Entry 2YU9 (X-ray diffraction, 3.40 A resolution); this record covers chains T and B of the 13 polymer chains in the assembly.

== Chain T ==
Molecule: 28-MER DNA template strand
Sequence (28 nucleotides; each row starts with the number of its first residue):
     1 CTACCGATAA GCAGACGATC CTCTCGAT

== Chain B ==
Name: DNA-directed RNA polymerase II 140 kDa polypeptide
From: Saccharomyces cerevisiae
Notes: EC 2.7.7.6
UniProt: P08518 (RPB2_YEAST); residue numbers follow UniProt; this construct covers 1-1224
Sequence (1224 residues; row label = number of the first residue in the row):
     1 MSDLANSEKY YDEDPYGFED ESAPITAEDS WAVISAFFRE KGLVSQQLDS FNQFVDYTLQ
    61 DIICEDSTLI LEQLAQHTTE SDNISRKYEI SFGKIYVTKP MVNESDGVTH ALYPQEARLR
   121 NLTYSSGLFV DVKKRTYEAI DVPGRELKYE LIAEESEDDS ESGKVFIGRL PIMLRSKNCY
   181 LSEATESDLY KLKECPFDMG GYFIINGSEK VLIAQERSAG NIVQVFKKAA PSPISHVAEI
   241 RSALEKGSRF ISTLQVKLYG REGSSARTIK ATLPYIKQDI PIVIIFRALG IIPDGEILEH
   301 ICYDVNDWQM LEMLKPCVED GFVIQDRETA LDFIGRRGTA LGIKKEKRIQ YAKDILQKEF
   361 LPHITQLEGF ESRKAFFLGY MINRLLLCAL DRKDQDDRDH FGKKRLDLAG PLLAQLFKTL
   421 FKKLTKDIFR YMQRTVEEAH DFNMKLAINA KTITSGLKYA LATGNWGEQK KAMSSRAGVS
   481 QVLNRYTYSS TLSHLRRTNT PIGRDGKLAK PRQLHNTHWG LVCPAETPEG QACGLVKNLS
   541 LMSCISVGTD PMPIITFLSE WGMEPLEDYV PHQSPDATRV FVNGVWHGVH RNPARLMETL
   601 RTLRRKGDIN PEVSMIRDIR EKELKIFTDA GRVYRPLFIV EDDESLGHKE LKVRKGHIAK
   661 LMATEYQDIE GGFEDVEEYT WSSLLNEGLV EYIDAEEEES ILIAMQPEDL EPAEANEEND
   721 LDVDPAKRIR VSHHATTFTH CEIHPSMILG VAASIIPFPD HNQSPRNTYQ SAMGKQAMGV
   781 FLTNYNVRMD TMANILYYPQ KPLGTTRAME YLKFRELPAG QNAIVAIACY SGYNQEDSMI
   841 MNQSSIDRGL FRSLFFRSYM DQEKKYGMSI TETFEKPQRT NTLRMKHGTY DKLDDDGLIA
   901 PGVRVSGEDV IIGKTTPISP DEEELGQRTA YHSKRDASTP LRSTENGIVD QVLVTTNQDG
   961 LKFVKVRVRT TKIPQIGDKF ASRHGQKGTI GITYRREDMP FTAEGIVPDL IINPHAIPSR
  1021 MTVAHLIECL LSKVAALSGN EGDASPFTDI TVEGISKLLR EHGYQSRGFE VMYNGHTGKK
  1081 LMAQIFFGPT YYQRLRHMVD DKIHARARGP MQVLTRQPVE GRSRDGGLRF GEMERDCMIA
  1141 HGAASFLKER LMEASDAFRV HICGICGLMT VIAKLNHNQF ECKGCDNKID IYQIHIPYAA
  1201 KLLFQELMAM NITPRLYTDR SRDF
Not modelled in the structure: 1-19, 71-88, 142-163, 438-445, 503-508, 669-677, 714-721, 920-932
Bound ions: Zn2+: Cys1163, Cys1166, Cys1182, Cys1185
Ligand contacts: UTP: Arg766, Tyr769, Glu836, Asp837, Lys987, Ser1019, Arg1020

== How chain T and chain B interact ==
Residue-residue contacts (15):
  DT19(T) with Met1133(B), sugar contact
  DC20(T) with Arg1129(B), salt bridge to the phosphate; Gly1131(B), phosphate contact
  DC21(T) with Leu1128(B), phosphate contact; Arg1129(B), hydrogen bond to the phosphate
  DT22(T) with Gly1121(B), phosphate contact; Arg1122(B), hydrogen bond to the phosphate
  DC23(T) with Arg1122(B), salt bridge to the phosphate; Ser1123(B), phosphate contact
  DT24(T) with Arg857(B), salt bridge to the phosphate
  DC25(T) with Val482(B), sugar contact; Thr791(B), hydrogen bond to the phosphate
  DG26(T) with Ala462(B), sugar contact; Thr463(B), sugar contact
  DA27(T) with Tyr459(B), phosphate contact
Other interface residues (no listed pair), chain B (18 interface residues in all): Ile205, Ser208, Lys210, Met792, Arg942

== Overview ==
Chain T and chain B form an interface of 9 and 18 residues respectively, with 3 hydrogen bonds and 3 salt
bridges. Among the polar pairs are DC21(T)-Arg1129(B), DT22(T)-Arg1122(B) and DC25(T)-Thr791(B). Bound to
chain B: UTP. Cys1163(B), Cys1166(B), Cys1182(B) and Cys1185(B) coordinate Zn2+.
Here chain T is 28-MER DNA template strand and chain B is DNA-directed RNA polymerase II 140 kDa polypeptide
(Saccharomyces cerevisiae). Entry 2YU9 (RNA polymerase II elongation complex in 150 mm MG+2 with UTP) was
determined by X-ray diffraction (same publication as 2E2H, 2E2I, 2E2J, 2NVQ, 2NVT, 2NVX, 2NVY and 2NVZ).
